PDB entry 9MSF | electron microscopy, 2.60 A resolution | chains H and J of the 16 polymer chains in the assembly

# Chain H
Name: DNA-directed RNA polymerase subunit alpha
Source organism: Escherichia coli
Notes: EC 2.7.7.6
UniProtKB: P0A7Z4 (RPOA_ECOLI); residues 1-329 here = UniProt positions 1-329
Chain sequence (329 residues; row label = number of the first residue in the row):
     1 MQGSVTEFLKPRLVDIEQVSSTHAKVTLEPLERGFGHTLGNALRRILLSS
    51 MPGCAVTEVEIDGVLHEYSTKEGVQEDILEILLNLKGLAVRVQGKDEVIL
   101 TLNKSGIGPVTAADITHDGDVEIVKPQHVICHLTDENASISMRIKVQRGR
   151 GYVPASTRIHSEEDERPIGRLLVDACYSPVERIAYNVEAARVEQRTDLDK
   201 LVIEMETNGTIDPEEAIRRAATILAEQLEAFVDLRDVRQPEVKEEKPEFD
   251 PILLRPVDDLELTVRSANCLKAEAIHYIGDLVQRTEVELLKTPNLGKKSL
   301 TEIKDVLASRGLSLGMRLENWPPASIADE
Unresolved in the structure: 1-3, 160-166, 234-329
UniProt features mapped onto this chain:
  - region: Glu162 to Glu165 (Required for interaction with Crp at class II promoters)
  - modified residue: Arg265 (ADP-ribosylarginine), Lys297 (N6-acetyllysine), Lys298 (N6-acetyllysine)

# Chain J
Name: DNA-directed RNA polymerase subunit beta'
Source organism: Escherichia coli
Notes: EC 2.7.7.6
UniProtKB: P0A8T7 (RPOC_ECOLI); residue numbers follow UniProt; this construct covers 1-1407
Chain sequence (1415 residues; numbered 1 to 1415; the number before each row is that of its first residue):
     1 MKDLLKFLKAQTKTEEFDAIKIALASPDMIRSWSFGEVKKPETINYRTFK
    51 PERDGLFCARIFGPVKDYECLCGKYKRLKHRGVICEKCGVEVTQTKVRRE
   101 RMGHIELASPTAHIWFLKSLPSRIGLLLDMPLRDIERVLYFESYVVIEGG
   151 MTNLERQQILTEEQYLDALEEFGDEFDAKMGAEAIQALLKSMDLEQECEQ
   201 LREELNETNSETKRKKLTKRIKLLEAFVQSGNKPEWMILTVLPVLPPDLR
   251 PLVPLDGGRFATSDLNDLYRRVINRNNRLKRLLDLAAPDIIVRNEKRMLQ
   301 EAVDALLDNGRRGRAITGSNKRPLKSLADMIKGKQGRFRQNLLGKRVDYS
   351 GRSVITVGPYLRLHQCGLPKKMALELFKPFIYGKLELRGLATTIKAAKKM
   401 VEREEAVVWDILDEVIREHPVLLNRAPTLHRLGIQAFEPVLIEGKAIQLH
   451 PLVCAAYNADFDGDQMAVHVPLTLEAQLEARALMMSTNNILSPANGEPII
   501 VPSQDVVLGLYYMTRDCVNAKGEGMVLTGPKEAERLYRSGLASLHARVKV
   551 RITEYEKDANGELVAKTSLKDTTVGRAILWMIVPKGLPYSIVNQALGKKA
   601 ISKMLNTCYRILGLKPTVIFADQIMYTGFAYAARSGASVGIDDMVIPEKK
   651 HEIISEAEAEVAEIQEQFQSGLVTAGERYNKVIDIWAAANDRVSKAMMDN
   701 LQTETVINRDGQEEKQVSFNSIYMMADSGARGSAAQIRQLAGMRGLMAKP
   751 DGSIIETPITANFREGLNVLQYFISTHGARKGLADTALKTANSGYLTRRL
   801 VDVAQDLVVTEDDCGTHEGIMMTPVIEGGDVKEPLRDRVLGRVTAEDVLK
   851 PGTADILVPRNTLLHEQWCDLLEENSVDAVKVRSVVSCDTDFGVCAHCYG
   901 RDLARGHIINKGEAIGVIAAQSIGEPGTQLTMRTFHIGGAASRAAAESSI
   951 QVKNKGSIKLSNVKSVVNSSGKLVITSRNTELKLIDEFGRTKESYKVPYG
  1001 AVLAKGDGEQVAGGETVANWDPHTMPVITEVSGFVRFTDMIDGQTITRQT
  1051 DELTGLSSLVVLDSAERTAGGKDLRPALKIVDAQGNDVLIPGTDMPAQYF
  1101 LPGKAIVQLEDGVQISSGDTLARIPQESGGTKDITGGLPRVADLFEARRP
  1151 KEPAILAEISGIVSFGKETKGKRRLVITPVDGSDPYEEMIPKWRQLNVFE
  1201 GERVERGDVISDGPEAPHDILRLRGVHAVTRYIVNEVQDVYRLQGVKIND
  1251 KHIEVIVRQMLRKATIVNAGSSDFLEGEQVEYSRVKIANRELEANGKVGA
  1301 TYSRDLLGITKASLATESFISAASFQETTRVLTEAAVAGKRDELRGLKEN
  1351 VIVGRLIPAGTGYAYHQDRMRRRAAGEAPAAPQVTAEDASASLAELLNAG
  1401 LGGSDNELELEVLFQ
Unresolved in the structure: 935-947, 1127-1135, 1375-1415
Sequence notes: expression tag (1408-1415)
Bound ions: Zn2+ site 1: Cys70, Cys72, Cys85, Cys88; Mg2+: Asp460, Asp462, Asp464; Zn2+ site 2: Cys814, Cys888, Cys895, Cys898
UniProt features mapped onto this chain:
  - binding site (Zn(2+)): Cys70, Cys72, Cys85, Cys88, Cys814, Cys888, Cys895, Cys898
  - binding site (Mg(2+)): Asp460, Asp462, Asp464
  - modified residue: Lys983 (N6-acetyllysine)

# Chain H / chain J interface
Pairs across the interface (21):
  Arg44(H) - Arg538(J)
  Leu48(H) - Arg535(J)
  Leu48(H) - Arg538(J)
  Glu80(H) - Arg551(J)  salt bridge
  Leu83(H) - Val526(J)  hydrophobic
  Leu83(H) - Leu527(J)
  Leu83(H) - Thr528(J)
  Leu83(H) - Arg551(J)
  Asn84(H) - Arg551(J)
  Lys86(H) - Val526(J)  hydrogen bond (side chain-backbone)
  Lys86(H) - Thr528(J)
  Lys86(H) - Glu532(J)  salt bridge
  Tyr152(H) - Glu532(J)  hydrogen bond
  Tyr152(H) - Leu536(J)  hydrophobic
  Tyr152(H) - Leu541(J)  hydrophobic
  Val180(H) - Arg535(J)
  Glu181(H) - Lys531(J)
  Glu181(H) - Arg535(J)  salt bridge
  Arg182(H) - Glu534(J)  salt bridge
  Thr196(H) - Glu443(J)
  Glu206(H) - Lys531(J)  salt bridge
Also at the interface, not in a pair above, chain H (15 interface residues in all): Leu79, Pro154, Asp174
Also at the interface, not in a pair above, chain J (17 interface residues in all): Met525, Ser539, Lys549, Leu569, Met581

# Summary
15 residues of chain H and 17 residues of chain J are in contact, with 2 hydrogen bonds and 5 salt bridges.
Among the polar pairs are Glu80(H)-Arg551(J), Lys86(H)-Glu532(J) and Glu181(H)-Arg535(J). Curated annotation
(UniProt) lists 8 Zn2+-binding residues and 3 Mg2+-binding residues on chain J.
Here chain H is DNA-directed RNA polymerase subunit alpha and chain J is DNA-directed RNA polymerase subunit
beta', both from Escherichia coli. Entry 9MSF (de novo SigN RNA polymerase transcription initiation
intermediate with post-catalytic bEBP state (RPi1 closed ring)) was determined by electron microscopy (same
publication as 9MSE, 9MSG, 9MSH and 9MSJ).
